Entry 6CJK (X-ray diffraction, 1.79 A resolution); this record covers chains A and B.

# Chain A
Molecule: Immunoglobulin Fab light chain
From: Oryctolagus cuniculus
Notes: antibody fragment or engineered binder
Chain sequence (217 residues; each row starts with the number of its first residue; a row labelled like 95A-95F holds insertion residues (95A, then the next letters in order)):
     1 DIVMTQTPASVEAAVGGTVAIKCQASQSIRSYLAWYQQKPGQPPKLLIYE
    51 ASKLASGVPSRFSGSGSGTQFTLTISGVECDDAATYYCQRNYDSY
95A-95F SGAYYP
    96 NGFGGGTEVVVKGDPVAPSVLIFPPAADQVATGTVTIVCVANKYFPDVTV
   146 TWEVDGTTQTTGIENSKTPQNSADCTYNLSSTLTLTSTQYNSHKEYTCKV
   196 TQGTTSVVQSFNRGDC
Disordered / not traced: 1
Disulfides: Cys-23/Cys-88, Cys-80/Cys-170, Cys-134/Cys-193

# Chain B
Molecule: Immunoglobulin Fab heavy chain
From: Oryctolagus cuniculus
Notes: antibody fragment or engineered binder
Chain sequence (223 residues; numbered 3 to 220 plus 5 insertion-coded residues; the number before each row is that of its first residue; a row labelled like 82A-82B holds insertion residues (82A, then the next letters in order)):
     3 ELVESGGGLVQPGASLTLTCTASGFSFSSDYYM
   35A C
    36 WVRQAPGKGLEWIACIW
   52A T
    53 ANSISYYARWAKGRFTISKTSSTTVTLQMT
82A-82B SL
    83 TAADTATYFCARGGSGDG
  100A Q
   101 SLWGPGTLVTVSSGQPKAPSVFPLAPCCGDTPSSTVTLGCLVKGYLPEPV
   151 TVTWNSGTLTNGVRTFPSVRQSSGLYSLSSVVSVTSSSQPVTCNVAHPAT
   201 NTKVDKTVAPSTCSHHHHHH
Disordered / not traced: 128-132, 212-220
Disulfides: Cys-22/Cys-92, Cys-35A/Cys-50, Cys-140/Cys-193
Modified / non-standard residues: Glu-3 (pyroglutamic acid; PCA)

# Interface between chain A and chain B
Pairs across the interface (76):
  Tyr-32(A) with Gly-98(B)
  Ala-34(A) with Gly-100(B)
  Tyr-36(A) with Gly-100(B); Gln-100A(B), hydrogen bond (side chain-backbone); Trp-103(B)
  Gln-38(A) with Gln-39(B), hydrogen bond
  Pro-43(A) with Phe-91(B), hydrophobic; Gly-104(B)
  Pro-44(A) with Leu-45(B), hydrophobic; Trp-103(B)
  Leu-46(A) with Asp-99(B); Gln-100A(B)
  Tyr-49(A) with Asp-99(B)
  Glu-50(A) with Gly-98(B)
  Tyr-87(A) with Gln-39(B), hydrogen bond; Lys-43(B); Gly-44(B); Leu-45(B), hydrophobic
  Gln-89(A) with Gln-100A(B)
  Asn-91(A) with Gly-98(B); Asp-99(B); Gly-100(B), hydrogen bond (side chain-backbone)
  Ser-95A(A) with Tyr-58(B)
  Ala-95C(A) with Tyr-34(B); Tyr-58(B)
  Tyr-95D(A) with Tyr-34(B); Gly-96(B); Ser-97(B); Gly-98(B), hydrogen bond (backbone-backbone)
  Tyr-95E(A) with Tyr-34(B), hydrophobic; Trp-47(B), hydrophobic; Tyr-58(B), hydrophobic
  Pro-95F(A) with Cys-35A(B), hydrophobic; Trp-47(B); Cys-50(B), hydrogen bond (backbone-side chain); Gln-100A(B)
  Asn-96(A) with Trp-47(B)
  Gly-97(A) with Trp-47(B)
  Phe-98(A) with Val-37(B), hydrophobic; Leu-45(B); Trp-47(B)
  Leu-116(A) with Thr-137(B)
  Phe-118(A) with Leu-124(B); Ala-125(B); Thr-137(B)
  Pro-119(A) with Ala-125(B); Cys-127(B), hydrophobic
  Ala-121(A) with Pro-123(B)
  Asp-123(A) with Phe-122(B)
  Gln-124(A) with Phe-122(B); Leu-141(B); Lys-143(B), hydrogen bond
  Thr-129(A) with Lys-143(B), hydrogen bond
  Val-130(A) with Lys-143(B)
  Thr-131(A) with Leu-141(B); Lys-143(B), hydrogen bond
  Val-133(A) with Leu-124(B), hydrophobic
  Val-135(A) with Arg-164(B)
  Asn-137(A) with Arg-164(B), hydrogen bond
  Glu-159(A) with Val-169(B); Gln-171(B)
  Asn-160(A) with Val-169(B)
  Ser-161(A) with Phe-166(B); Pro-167(B), hydrogen bond (side chain-backbone); Val-169(B)
  Lys-162(A) with Pro-167(B)
  Thr-163(A) with Phe-166(B)
  Asn-173(A) with Arg-164(B), hydrogen bond; Phe-166(B)
  Leu-174(A) with Phe-166(B)
  Ser-175(A) with Phe-166(B); Ser-179(B), hydrogen bond
  Thr-179(A) with Gln-171(B)
  Phe-206(A) with Cys-127(B), hydrophobic
  Asp-210(A) with Cys-127(B), hydrogen bond (backbone-side chain)
  Cys-211(A) with Cys-127(B), disulfide
Also at the interface, not in a pair above, chain A (49 interface residues in all): Asp-93, Ile-117, Thr-127, Ala-136, Thr-177
Also at the interface, not in a pair above, chain B (41 interface residues in all): Glu-46, Ser-101, Pro-105, Pro-126, Thr-165, Arg-170, Ser-172, Val-181
Disulfides between the chains: Cys-211(A)/Cys-127(B)

# Overview
49 residues of chain A and 41 residues of chain B are in contact; the contacts include 1 disulfide bond and 14
hydrogen bonds. Polar contacts include Tyr-36(A)/Gln-100A(B), Gln-38(A)/Gln-39(B) and Tyr-87(A)/Gln-39(B).
Chain A is Immunoglobulin Fab light chain and chain B is Immunoglobulin Fab heavy chain, both from Oryctolagus
cuniculus; the structure, Anti HIV Fab 10A, was determined by X-ray diffraction (same publication as 6DID).
